PDB entry 9IS6 | electron microscopy, 3.32 A resolution | chains H and C of the 8 polymer chains in the assembly

== Chain H ==
Molecule: COP9 signalosome complex subunit 8
From: Arabidopsis thaliana
UniProtKB: P43255 (CSN8_ARATH); residue numbers follow UniProt; this construct covers 1-197
Sequence (197 residues; each row starts with the number of its first residue):
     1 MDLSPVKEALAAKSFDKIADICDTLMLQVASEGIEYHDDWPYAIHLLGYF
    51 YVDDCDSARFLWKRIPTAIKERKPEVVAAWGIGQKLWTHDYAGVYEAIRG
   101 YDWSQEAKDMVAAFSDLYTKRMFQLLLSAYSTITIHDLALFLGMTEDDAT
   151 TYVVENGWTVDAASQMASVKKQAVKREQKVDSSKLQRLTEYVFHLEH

== Chain C ==
Molecule: COP9 signalosome complex subunit 3
From: Arabidopsis thaliana
UniProtKB: Q8W575 (CSN3_ARATH); residue numbers follow UniProt; this construct covers 1-429
Sequence (429 residues; row label = number of the first residue in the row):
     1 MIGAVNSVEAVITSIQGLSGSPEDLSALHDLLRGAQDSLRAEPGVNFSTL
    51 DQLDASKHSLGYLYFLEVLTCGPVSKEKAAYEIPIIARFINSCDAGQIRL
   101 ASYKFVSLCKILKDHVIALGDPLRGVGPLLNAVQKLQVSSKRLTALHPDV
   151 LQLCLQAKSYKSGFSILSDDIVEIDQPRDFFLYSYYGGMICIGLKRFQKA
   201 LELLYNVVTAPMHQVNAIALEAYKKYILVSLIHNGQFTNTLPKCASTAAQ
   251 RSFKNYTGPYIELGNCYNDGKIGELEALVVARNAEFEEDKNLGLVKQAVS
   301 SLYKRNILRLTQKYLTLSLQDIANMVQLGNAKEAEMHVLQMIQDGQIHAL
   351 INQKDGMVRFLEDPEQYKSSEMIEIMDSVIQRTIGLSKNLLAMDESLSCD
   401 PLYLGKVGRERQRYDFGDDFDTVPQKFSM
Unresolved in the structure: 1-4, 35-44, 409-429

== How chain H and chain C interact ==
Contacting residue pairs (40):
  Met26(H) with Leu123(C), hydrophobic
  Ala30(H) with Arg124(C)
  Ser31(H) with Arg124(C); Pro128(C)
  Gly33(H) with Arg124(C), hydrogen bond (backbone-side chain)
  Glu35(H) with Arg124(C), salt bridge
  Tyr36(H) with Asp121(C), hydrogen bond
  Asp56(H) with Gly193(C); Leu194(C); Lys195(C)
  Phe60(H) with Gly193(C)
  Arg64(H) with Leu123(C); Ala157(C), hydrogen bond (side chain-backbone); Lys158(C)
  Leu125(H) with Leu339(C), hydrophobic; Gln343(C)
  Ala129(H) with Leu339(C), hydrophobic; Ile342(C), hydrophobic; Ile351(C)
  Tyr130(H) with Glu335(C), hydrogen bond; Leu339(C); Ile351(C); Gln353(C)
  Ser131(H) with Ile351(C), hydrogen bond (side chain-backbone); Asn352(C)
  Thr132(H) with Ile351(C); Asn352(C); Gln353(C), hydrogen bond (side chain-backbone); Lys354(C), hydrogen bond (side chain-backbone)
  Ile133(H) with Gln353(C)
  Thr134(H) with Gln353(C), hydrogen bond (backbone-side chain)
  Asp137(H) with Lys332(C), salt bridge
  Phe141(H) with Met336(C), hydrophobic; Leu339(C), hydrophobic
  Met166(H) with Lys354(C)
  Arg187(H) with Asp377(C), salt bridge
  Glu190(H) with Gln381(C), hydrogen bond
  Tyr191(H) with Asp377(C), hydrogen bond; Ile380(C), hydrophobic
  His194(H) with Ile384(C)
Also at the interface, not in a pair above, chain H (28 interface residues in all): Leu27, Ile34, His89, Tyr91, Ser128
Also at the interface, not in a pair above, chain C (27 interface residues in all): Gln340, Ala349, Leu350, Lys388

== In short ==
28 residues of chain H face 27 of chain C across their interface, with 10 hydrogen bonds and 3 salt bridges.
Polar pairs include Glu35(H)-Arg124(C), Asp137(H)-Lys332(C) and Arg187(H)-Asp377(C).
Chain H is COP9 signalosome complex subunit 8 and chain C is COP9 signalosome complex subunit 3, both from
Arabidopsis thaliana; the structure, CryoEM structure of Plant-Complex-C-5b, was determined by electron
microscopy.
